6ARX - chain A; structure by X-ray diffraction, 2.30 A resolution.

# Chain A
Protein: Acetylcholinesterase
Source organism: Anopheles gambiae
Notes: EC 3.1.1.7; fragment: residues 162 to 702
UniProt: Q869C3 (ACES_ANOGA); numbering as in UniProt (aligned over 162-702)
Amino-acid sequence (542 residues; numbered 161 to 702; the number before each row is that of its first residue):
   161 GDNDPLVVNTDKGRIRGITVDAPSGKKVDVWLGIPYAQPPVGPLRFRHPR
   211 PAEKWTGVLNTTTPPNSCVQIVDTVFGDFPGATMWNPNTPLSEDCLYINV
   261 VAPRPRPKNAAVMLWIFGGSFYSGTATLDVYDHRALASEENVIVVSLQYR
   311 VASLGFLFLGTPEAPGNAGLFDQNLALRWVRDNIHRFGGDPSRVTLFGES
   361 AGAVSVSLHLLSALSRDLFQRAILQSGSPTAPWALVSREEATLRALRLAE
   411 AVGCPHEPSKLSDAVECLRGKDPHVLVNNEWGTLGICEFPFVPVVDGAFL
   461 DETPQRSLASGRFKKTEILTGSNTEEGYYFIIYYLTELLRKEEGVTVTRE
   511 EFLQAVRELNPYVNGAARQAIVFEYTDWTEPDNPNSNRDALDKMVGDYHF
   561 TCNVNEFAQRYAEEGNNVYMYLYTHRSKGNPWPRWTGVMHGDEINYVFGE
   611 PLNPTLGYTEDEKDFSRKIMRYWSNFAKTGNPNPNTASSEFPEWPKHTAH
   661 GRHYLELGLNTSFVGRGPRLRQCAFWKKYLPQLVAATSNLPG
Not modelled in the structure: 161-162, 700-702
Disulfide bonds: Cys228-Cys255, Cys414-Cys427, Cys562-Cys683
Covalently attached groups: N-acetylglucosamine (NAG) linked to Asn220, Asn670
Differences from the reference sequence: expression tag (161); engineered mutation Ser280 (Gly in Q869C3)
Ligand contacts:
  - citrate anion (FLC), molecule 1: Arg517, Val523, Asn524, Gly525, Arg528
  - citrate anion (FLC), molecule 2: Thr658, His660, Gly661, His663, Arg676
Curated features (UniProtKB/Swiss-Prot):
  - active site: Ser360 (Acyl-ester intermediate), Glu486 (Charge relay system), His600 (Charge relay system)
  - glycosylation (N-linked (GlcNAc...) asparagine): Asn220, Asn670
  - natural variant: Ser280 (G280S: In strain: YAO; this construct carries the variant)

# Overview
Chain A binds citrate anion. N-acetylglucosamine is covalently linked to Asn220 and Asn670. From UniProt: 3
active-site residues.
Chain A is Acetylcholinesterase (Anopheles gambiae); the structure, Crystal structure of an
insecticide-resistant acetylcholinesterase mutant from the malaria vector Anopheles gambiae in the ligand-free
..., was determined by X-ray diffraction, deposited together with 6ARY.
